PDB entry 1T15 | X-ray diffraction, 1.85 A resolution | chains A and B

[Chain A]
Protein: Breast cancer type 1 susceptibility protein
Source organism: Homo sapiens
Notes: fragment: bcrt 1, bcrt 2
UniProtKB: P38398 (BRCA1_HUMAN); residue numbers follow UniProt; this construct covers 1649-1859
Chain sequence (214 residues; numbered 1646 to 1859; the number before each row is that of its first residue):
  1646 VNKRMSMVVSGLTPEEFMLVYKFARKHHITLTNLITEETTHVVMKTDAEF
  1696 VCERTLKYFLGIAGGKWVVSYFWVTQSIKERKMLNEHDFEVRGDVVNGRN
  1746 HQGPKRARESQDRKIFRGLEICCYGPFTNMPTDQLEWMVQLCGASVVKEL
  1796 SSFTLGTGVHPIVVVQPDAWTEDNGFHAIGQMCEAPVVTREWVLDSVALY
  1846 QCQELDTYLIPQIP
Unresolved in the structure: 1646-1648
Swiss-Prot annotation at these positions:
  - natural variant: S1651 (S1651F: In BC; uncertain significance; S1651P: In BC; uncertain significance), S1655 (S1655F: In BC; uncertain significance), T1685 (T1685A: In BC; T1685I: In BROVCA1), H1686 (H1686Q: In BC; uncertain significance; H1686R: In BC; uncertain significance), V1688 (deletion: In BC; uncertain significance), M1689 (M1689R: In BC; uncertain significance), K1690 (K1690Q: In some patients with sporadic breast cancer; uncertain significance), T1691 (T1691I: In BC; uncertain significance), D1692 (D1692N: In ovarian cancer; uncertain significance), C1697 (C1697R: In OC), R1699 (R1699Q: In BC; R1699W: In BC, OC and FANCS), G1706 (G1706A: In BC; G1706E: In BC), 26 further natural variant entries in UniProt
  - mutagenesis: S1655 (S1655A: Abolishes interaction with BRIP1), G1656 (G1656D: No effect on affinity for a BRIP1 phosphopeptide), F1662 (F1662S: Does not abolish ABRAXAS1 binding, but abolishes formation of a heterotetramer with ABRAXAS1), M1663 (M1663K: Does not abolish ABRAXAS1 binding, but abolishes formation of a heterotetramer with ABRAXAS1), Y1666 (Y1666A: Does not abolish ABRAXAS1 binding, but impairs formation of a heterotetramer with ABRAXAS1), R1670 (R1670E: Impairs formation of a heterotetramer with ABRAXAS1), K1671 (K1671E: Impairs formation of a heterotetramer with ABRAXAS1), T1700 (T1700A: Strongly reduces affinity for a BRIP1 phosphopeptide), K1702 (K1702M: Abolishes interaction with BRIP1), G1738 (G1738E: Abolishes interaction with BRIP1), S1755 (S1755A: No effect on in vitro phosphorylation by ATR), R1835 (R1835P: Mildly reduces affinity for a BRIP1 phosphopeptide), 1 further mutagenesis entry in UniProt

[Chain B]
Protein: BRCA1 interacting protein C-terminal helicase 1
Chain sequence (8 residues; row label = number of the first residue in the row):
     6 STSPTFNK
Modified positions: S8 (phosphoserine; SEP)
Differences from the reference sequence: modified residue (8)

[How chain A and chain B interact]
Pairs across the interface (21):
  V1654(A) with S8(B)
  S1655(A) with S8(B)
  G1656(A) with S8(B)
  L1657(A) with S6(B)
  E1698(A) with T10(B)
  R1699(A) with T10(B); F11(B), hydrogen bond (backbone-backbone)
  T1700(A) with P9(B)
  L1701(A) with F11(B)
  K1702(A) with S8(B)
  F1704(A) with F11(B), hydrophobic
  V1740(A) with N12(B)
  V1741(A) with F11(B); N12(B); K13(B)
  N1774(A) with P9(B); F11(B)
  M1775(A) with F11(B), hydrophobic
  R1835(A) with F11(B)
  E1836(A) with K13(B), salt bridge
  D1840(A) with K13(B), salt bridge
Interface residues without a listed pair, chain A (20 interface residues in all): T1773, L1839, Y1853

[Summary]
Chain A and chain B form an interface of 20 and 7 residues respectively; the contacts include 1 hydrogen bond
and 2 salt bridges. Among the polar pairs are E1836(A)-K13(B), D1840(A)-K13(B) and R1699(A)-F11(B). From
UniProt: 13 mutagenesis sites on chain A.
Here chain A is Breast cancer type 1 susceptibility protein (Homo sapiens) and chain B is BRCA1 interacting
protein C-terminal helicase 1. Entry 1T15 (Crystal Structure of the Brca1 BRCT Domains in Complex with the
Phosphorylated Interacting Region from Bach1 ...) was determined by X-ray diffraction.
